PDB entry 7W5F | X-ray diffraction, 2.53 A resolution | chain A

Chain A:
Protein: Terpene cyclase 6
From: Trichoderma atroviride
Notes: EC 4.2.3.-, 4.2.3.104, 4.2.3.137, 4.2.3.157, 4.2.3.182, 4.2.3.57
Reference sequence: A0A5S9I252 (TATC6_HYPAT); residue numbers follow UniProt; this construct covers 1-386
Sequence (397 residues; numbered -10 to 386; the number before each row is that of its first residue; numbers below 1 keep their minus sign (Gly-10 is residue -10)):
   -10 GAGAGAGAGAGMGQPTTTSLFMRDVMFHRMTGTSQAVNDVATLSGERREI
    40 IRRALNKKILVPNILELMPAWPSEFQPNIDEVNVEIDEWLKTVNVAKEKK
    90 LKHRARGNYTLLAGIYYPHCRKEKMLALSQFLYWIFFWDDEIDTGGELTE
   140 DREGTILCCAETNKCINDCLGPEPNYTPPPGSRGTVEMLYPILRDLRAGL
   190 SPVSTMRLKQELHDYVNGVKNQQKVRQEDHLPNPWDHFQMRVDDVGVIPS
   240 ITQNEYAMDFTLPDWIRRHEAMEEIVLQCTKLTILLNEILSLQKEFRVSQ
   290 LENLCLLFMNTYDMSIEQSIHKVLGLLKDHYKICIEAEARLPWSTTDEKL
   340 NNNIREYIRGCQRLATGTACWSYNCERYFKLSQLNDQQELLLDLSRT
Not modelled in the structure: -10 to 32, 133-139, 213-219, 386
Construct notes: expression tag (-10 to 0)
Bound ions: Mg2+: Asn276, Glu284
Swiss-Prot annotation at these positions:
  - motif: Asp128 to Asp132 (D(D/E)XX(D/E) motif), Asn276 to Glu284 (NSE motif), Trp360 to Tyr367 (WxxxxxRY motif)
  - binding site (Mg(2+)): Asp128, Asn276, Ser280
  - binding site ((2E,6E)-farnesyl diphosphate): Arg366, Tyr367

Overview:
Asn276 and Glu284 form the Mg2+ site. Curated annotation (UniProt) lists 3 Mg2+-binding residues and
(2E,6E)-farnesyl diphosphate-binding residues Arg366 and Tyr367.
Chain A is Terpene cyclase 6 (Trichoderma atroviride); the structure, The apo structure of trichobrasilenol
synthase TaTC6 with the space group of monoclinic, was determined by X-ray diffraction, deposited together
with 7W5H, 7W5G, 7W5I and 7W5J.
